4ZDW - chains B and C of the 3 polymer chains in the assembly; structure by X-ray diffraction, 2.90 A resolution.

== Chain B (and C) ==
Protein: Rab guanine nucleotide exchange factor SEC2
Organism: Saccharomyces cerevisiae (strain ATCC 204508 / S288c)
Notes: chain C of this document is another copy of the same molecule, construct and numbering; everything in this record applies to it too
UniProtKB: P17065 (SEC2_YEAST); numbering as in UniProt (aligned over 51-142)
Amino-acid sequence (93 residues; row label = number of the first residue in the row):
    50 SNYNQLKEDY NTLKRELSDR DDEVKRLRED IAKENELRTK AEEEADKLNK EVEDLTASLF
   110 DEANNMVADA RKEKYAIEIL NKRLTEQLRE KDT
Disordered / not traced: 141-142
Sequence notes: expression tag (50)
From the paper describing this entry:
  - mutagenesis - K140C: increased catalytic activity with Ras-related protein SEC4

== Interface between chain B and chain C ==
Pairs across the interface - 76 pairs, chain B then chain C:
  Leu55(B) - Leu55(C)  hydrophobic
  Leu55(B) - Lys56(C)
  Asp58(B) - Tyr59(C)
  Tyr59(B) - Leu55(C)  hydrophobic
  Tyr59(B) - Asp58(C)
  Tyr59(B) - Tyr59(C)  hydrophobic
  Tyr59(B) - Leu62(C)
  Leu62(B) - Tyr59(C)
  Leu62(B) - Leu62(C)  hydrophobic
  Leu62(B) - Lys63(C)
  Glu65(B) - Leu66(C)
  Leu66(B) - Glu65(C)
  Leu66(B) - Leu66(C)  hydrophobic
  Arg69(B) - Leu66(C)
  Arg69(B) - Arg69(C)
  Arg69(B) - Asp70(C)  salt bridge
  Asp70(B) - Arg69(C)  salt bridge
  Glu72(B) - Val73(C)
  Glu72(B) - Arg77(C)  salt bridge
  Val73(B) - Glu72(C)
  Val73(B) - Val73(C)  hydrophobic
  Leu76(B) - Arg77(C)
  Arg77(B) - Glu72(C)  salt bridge
  Arg77(B) - Leu76(C)
  Ile80(B) - Asp79(C)
  Ile80(B) - Ile80(C)  hydrophobic
  Glu83(B) - Glu83(C)
  Glu83(B) - Asn84(C)  hydrogen bond
  Glu83(B) - Arg87(C)  salt bridge
  Asn84(B) - Glu83(C)  hydrogen bond
  Leu86(B) - Arg87(C)
  Arg87(B) - Glu83(C)  salt bridge
  Arg87(B) - Leu86(C)
  Arg87(B) - Arg87(C)
  Ala90(B) - Ala90(C)
  Glu91(B) - Ala90(C)
  Leu97(B) - Asn98(C)
  Asn98(B) - Glu93(C)
  Asn98(B) - Leu97(C)
  Leu104(B) - Val101(C)  hydrophobic
  Thr105(B) - Leu104(C)
  Leu108(B) - Thr105(C)
  Leu108(B) - Leu108(C)  hydrophobic
  Leu108(B) - Phe109(C)  hydrophobic
  Phe109(B) - Leu108(C)  hydrophobic
  Glu111(B) - Phe109(C)
  Ala112(B) - Leu108(C)  hydrophobic
  Met115(B) - Ala112(C)  hydrophobic
  Met115(B) - Asn113(C)
  Met115(B) - Val116(C)
  Val116(B) - Ala112(C)  hydrophobic
  Val116(B) - Met115(C)  hydrophobic
  Val116(B) - Val116(C)  hydrophobic
  Ala119(B) - Val116(C)  hydrophobic
  Ala119(B) - Ala119(C)
  Arg120(B) - Met115(C)
  Glu122(B) - Lys123(C)  salt bridge
  Lys123(B) - Ala119(C)
  Lys123(B) - Glu122(C)  salt bridge
  Lys123(B) - Lys123(C)
  Ile126(B) - Lys123(C)
  Ile126(B) - Ile126(C)  hydrophobic
  Ile126(B) - Glu127(C)
  Ile126(B) - Asn130(C)
  Leu129(B) - Asn130(C)
  Asn130(B) - Ile126(C)
  Asn130(B) - Leu129(C)
  Asn130(B) - Asn130(C)  hydrogen bond
  Leu133(B) - Asn130(C)
  Leu133(B) - Leu133(C)  hydrophobic
  Leu133(B) - Thr134(C)
  Thr134(B) - Leu133(C)
  Gln136(B) - Leu137(C)
  Leu137(B) - Gln136(C)
  Leu137(B) - Leu137(C)  hydrophobic
  Lys140(B) - Lys140(C)
Interface residues without a listed pair, chain B (46 interface residues in all): Asn51, Tyr52, Lys63, Ala94, Val101
Interface residues without a listed pair, chain C (48 interface residues in all): Tyr52, Glu91, Ala94

== In short ==
46 residues of chain B and 48 residues of chain C are in contact, with 3 hydrogen bonds and 8 salt bridges.
Polar contacts include Arg69(B)-Asp70(C), Glu72(B)-Arg77(C) and Glu83(B)-Arg87(C). The paper reports that
K140C of chain B increases catalytic activity with Ras-related protein SEC4.
Chain B and chain C are both Rab guanine nucleotide exchange factor SEC2 (Saccharomyces cerevisiae (strain
ATCC 204508 / S288c)); the structure, Crystal structure of the Rab GTPase Sec4p mutant - S29V in complex with
Sec2p and GDP, was determined by X-ray diffraction, deposited together with 4Z8Y.
